Entry 8TVP (electron microscopy, 3.70 A resolution); this record covers chains M and T of the 16 polymer chains in the assembly.

Chain M:
Name: DNA repair and recombination protein RAD26
Organism: Saccharomyces cerevisiae
Amino-acid sequence (434 residues; row label = number of the first residue in the row; note: 66 numbers in that range are skipped by the numbering (no residue carries them; nothing is unmodelled there); X marks 434 residues of unknown identity (built as UNK)):
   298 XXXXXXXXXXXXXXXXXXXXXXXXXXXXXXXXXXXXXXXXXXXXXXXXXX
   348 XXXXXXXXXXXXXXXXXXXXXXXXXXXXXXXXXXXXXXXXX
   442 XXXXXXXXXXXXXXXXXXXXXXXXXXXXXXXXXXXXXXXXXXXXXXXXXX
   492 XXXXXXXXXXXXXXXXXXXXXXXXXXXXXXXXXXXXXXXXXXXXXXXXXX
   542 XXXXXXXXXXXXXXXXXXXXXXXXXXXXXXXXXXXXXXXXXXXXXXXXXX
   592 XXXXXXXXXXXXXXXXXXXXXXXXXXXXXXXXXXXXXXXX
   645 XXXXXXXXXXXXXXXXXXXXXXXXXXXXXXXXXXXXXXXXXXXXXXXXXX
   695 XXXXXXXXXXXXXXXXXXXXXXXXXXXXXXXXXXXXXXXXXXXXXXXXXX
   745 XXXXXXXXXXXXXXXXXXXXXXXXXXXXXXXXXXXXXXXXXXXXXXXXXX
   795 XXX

Chain T:
Molecule: TS (46-nt DNA)
Sequence (46 nucleotides; each row starts with the number of its first residue):
     1 CGCTCTGCTCCTTCTCCXTCCTCTCGATGGCTATGAGATCAACTAG
Modified residues: TTD (cis-syn cyclobutane thymine dimer) at position 18

Chain M / chain T interface:
Interface residues of chain T (facing chain M), 8 residues: DC31, DT32, DA33, DG35, DA36, DG37, DA38, DT39

Summary:
Chain M and chain T make no direct contact in this assembly.
Chain M is DNA repair and recombination protein RAD26 (Saccharomyces cerevisiae) and chain T is TS (46-nt
DNA); the structure, Cryo-EM structure of CPD-stalled Pol II in complex with Rad26 (open state), was
determined by electron microscopy (same publication as 8TUG, 8TVQ, 8TVS, 8TVV, 8TVW, 8TVX and 8TVY).
